5OAF - chains D and E of the 6 polymer chains in the assembly; structure by electron microscopy, 4.06 A resolution (low resolution: residue-level contacts below are approximate; hydrogen-bond / salt-bridge calls are withheld).

[Chain D]
Name: RuvB-like 2
From: Homo sapiens
Notes: EC 3.6.4.12
Reference sequence: Q9Y230 (RUVB2_HUMAN); numbering as in UniProt (aligned over 1-463)
Amino-acid sequence (463 residues; row label = number of the first residue in the row):
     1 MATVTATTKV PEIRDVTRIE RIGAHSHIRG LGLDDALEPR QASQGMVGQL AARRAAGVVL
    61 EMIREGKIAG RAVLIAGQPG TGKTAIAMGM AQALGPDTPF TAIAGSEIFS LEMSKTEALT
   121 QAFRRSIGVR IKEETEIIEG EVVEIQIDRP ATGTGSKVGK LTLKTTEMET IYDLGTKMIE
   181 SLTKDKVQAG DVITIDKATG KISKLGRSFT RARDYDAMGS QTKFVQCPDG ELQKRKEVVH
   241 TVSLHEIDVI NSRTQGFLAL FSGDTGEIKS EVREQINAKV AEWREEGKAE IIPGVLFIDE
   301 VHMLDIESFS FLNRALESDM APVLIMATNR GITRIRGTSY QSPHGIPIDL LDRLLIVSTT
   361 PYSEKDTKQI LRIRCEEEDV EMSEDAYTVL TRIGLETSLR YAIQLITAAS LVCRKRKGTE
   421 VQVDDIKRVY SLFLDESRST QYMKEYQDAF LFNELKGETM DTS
Not modelled in the structure: 1-15, 147-158, 211-221, 450-463
Curated features (UniProtKB/Swiss-Prot):
  - binding site (ATP): Gly-77 to Thr-84
  - modified residue: Ala-2 (N-acetylalanine), Ser-437 (Phosphoserine)
  - cross-link (Glycyl lysine isopeptide (Lys-Gly)): Lys-9 (interchain with G-Cter in SUMO2), Lys-444 (interchain with G-Cter in SUMO2), Lys-456 (interchain with G-Cter in SUMO2)
Ligand contacts:
  - ADP (adenosine-5'-diphosphate), molecule 1: Ala-24, His-25, His-27, Ile-28, Gly-45, Met-46, Val-47, Gln-78, Pro-79, Gly-80, Thr-81, Gly-82, Lys-83, Thr-84, Ala-85, Tyr-362, Ile-370, Ile-373, Arg-374, Leu-399, Arg-400, Ile-403
  - ADP, molecule 2: Arg-314, Glu-317, Arg-353

[Chain E]
Name: RuvB-like 1
From: Homo sapiens
Notes: EC 3.6.4.12
Reference sequence: Q9Y265 (RUVB1_HUMAN); residue numbers follow UniProt; this construct covers 1-456
Amino-acid sequence (456 residues; each row starts with the number of its first residue):
     1 MKIEEVKSTT KTQRIASHSH VKGLGLDESG LAKQAASGLV GQENAREACG VIVELIKSKK
    61 MAGRAVLLAG PPGTGKTALA LAIAQELGSK VPFCPMVGSE VYSTEIKKTE VLMENFRRAI
   121 GLRIKETKEV YEGEVTELTP CETENPMGGY GKTISHVIIG LKTAKGTKQL KLDPSIFESL
   181 QKERVEAGDV IYIEANSGAV KRQGRCDTYA TEFDLEAEEY VPLPKGDVHK KKEIIQDVTL
   241 HDLDVANARP QGGQDILSMM GQLMKPKKTE ITDKLRGEIN KVVNKYIDQG IAELVPGVLF
   301 VDEVHMLDIE CFTYLHRALE SSIAPIVIFA SNRGNCVIRG TEDITSPHGI PLDLLDRVMI
   361 IRTMLYTPQE MKQIIKIRAQ TEGINISEEA LNHLGEIGTK TTLRYSVQLL TPANLLAKIN
   421 GKDSIEKEHV EEISELFYDA KSSAKILADQ QDKYMK
Not modelled in the structure: 1-10, 453-456
Curated features (UniProtKB/Swiss-Prot):
  - binding site (ATP): Gly-70 to Thr-77
  - modified residue: Lys-453 (N6-acetyllysine)
  - cross-link (Glycyl lysine isopeptide (Lys-Gly)): Lys-2 (interchain with G-Cter in SUMO2), Lys-225 (interchain with G-Cter in SUMO1), Lys-445 (interchain with G-Cter in SUMO2)
Ligand contacts: ADP (adenosine-5'-diphosphate): His-18, His-20, Gly-38, Leu-39, Val-40, Pro-71, Pro-72, Gly-73, Thr-74, Gly-75, Lys-76, Thr-77, Ala-78, Asn-332, Tyr-366, Ile-374, Leu-403, Arg-404

[How chain D and chain E interact]
Residue-residue contacts - 114 pairs, chain D then chain E:
  Arg-18(D) / Asn-284(E)
  Arg-18(D) / Ile-287(E)
  Ile-19(D) / Lys-59(E)
  Ile-19(D) / Leu-294(E)
  Glu-20(D) / Ile-323(E)
  Arg-21(D) / Lys-59(E)
  Arg-21(D) / Lys-60(E)
  Arg-21(D) / Met-61(E)
  Arg-21(D) / Ala-62(E)
  Arg-21(D) / Pro-296(E)
  Arg-21(D) / Ser-322(E)
  Arg-21(D) / Ile-323(E)
  Arg-21(D) / Ala-324(E)
  Ile-22(D) / Met-61(E)
  Ile-22(D) / Ala-62(E)
  Ile-22(D) / Ser-322(E)
  Gly-23(D) / Met-61(E)
  Gly-23(D) / Ser-321(E)
  Gly-23(D) / Ser-322(E)
  Ala-24(D) / Glu-320(E)
  His-25(D) / Glu-320(E)
  Ser-26(D) / Ser-322(E)
  Ala-102(D) / Arg-317(E)
  Ala-104(D) / Arg-317(E)
  Ser-106(D) / Thr-109(E)
  Ser-106(D) / Glu-310(E)
  Ser-106(D) / Thr-313(E)
  Glu-107(D) / Lys-107(E)
  Glu-107(D) / Thr-109(E)
  Glu-107(D) / Thr-272(E)
  Glu-107(D) / Tyr-314(E)
  Glu-107(D) / Arg-317(E)
  Phe-109(D) / Lys-107(E)
  Phe-109(D) / Glu-310(E)
  Ser-110(D) / Lys-107(E)
  Ser-110(D) / Lys-267(E)
  Leu-111(D) / Ser-103(E)
  Leu-111(D) / Thr-104(E)
  Glu-112(D) / Lys-267(E)
  Arg-125(D) / Thr-272(E)
  Gln-146(D) / Ile-154(E)
  Lys-186(D) / Asn-196(E)
  Lys-186(D) / Ser-197(E)
  Phe-257(D) / Ala-248(E)
  Phe-257(D) / Pro-250(E)
  Ala-259(D) / Ile-271(E)
  Ala-259(D) / Asp-273(E)
  Leu-260(D) / Asn-247(E)
  Leu-260(D) / Ile-271(E)
  Leu-260(D) / Lys-274(E)
  Phe-261(D) / Ala-248(E)
  Phe-261(D) / Lys-268(E)
  Phe-261(D) / Thr-269(E)
  Phe-261(D) / Ile-271(E)
  Ser-262(D) / Thr-269(E)
  Ser-262(D) / Ile-271(E)
  Asp-299(D) / His-316(E)
  Glu-300(D) / Thr-313(E)
  Glu-300(D) / His-316(E)
  Met-303(D) / Ile-309(E)
  Met-303(D) / Thr-313(E)
  Asn-329(D) / Asp-353(E)
  Arg-334(D) / Thr-341(E)
  Arg-334(D) / Glu-342(E)
  Arg-336(D) / Ile-309(E)
  Arg-336(D) / Glu-310(E)
  Arg-336(D) / Gly-340(E)
  Glu-378(D) / Met-61(E)
  Ser-398(D) / Asp-356(E)
  Arg-400(D) / Glu-320(E)
  Arg-400(D) / Asp-356(E)
  Arg-400(D) / Arg-357(E)
  Gln-404(D) / Arg-64(E)
  Gln-404(D) / Arg-357(E)
  Gln-404(D) / Met-359(E)
  Thr-407(D) / Leu-55(E)
  Thr-407(D) / Met-61(E)
  Thr-407(D) / Arg-64(E)
  Ser-410(D) / Lys-60(E)
  Leu-411(D) / Val-51(E)
  Leu-411(D) / Glu-54(E)
  Leu-411(D) / Leu-55(E)
  Leu-411(D) / Lys-60(E)
  Val-412(D) / Val-51(E)
  Arg-414(D) / Glu-54(E)
  Arg-414(D) / Lys-60(E)
  Lys-415(D) / Gly-30(E)
  Lys-415(D) / Glu-54(E)
  Arg-428(D) / Glu-47(E)
  Leu-432(D) / Asn-44(E)
  Leu-432(D) / Glu-47(E)
  Leu-432(D) / Ala-48(E)
  Leu-432(D) / Val-51(E)
  Phe-433(D) / Ala-48(E)
  Phe-433(D) / Met-359(E)
  Phe-433(D) / Ile-361(E)
  Leu-434(D) / Ile-360(E)
  Leu-434(D) / Arg-362(E)
  Glu-436(D) / Leu-352(E)
  Glu-436(D) / Leu-355(E)
  Glu-436(D) / Asp-356(E)
  Glu-436(D) / Ile-360(E)
  Ser-439(D) / His-348(E)
  Ser-439(D) / Ile-360(E)
  Tyr-442(D) / Arg-362(E)
  Met-443(D) / His-348(E)
  Gln-447(D) / Gly-70(E)
  Gln-447(D) / Pro-71(E)
  Gln-447(D) / Gly-334(E)
  Asp-448(D) / Arg-333(E)
  Asp-448(D) / Gly-334(E)
  Asp-448(D) / Asn-335(E)
  Ala-449(D) / Arg-333(E)
  Ala-449(D) / Asn-335(E)
Other interface residues (no listed pair), chain D (61 interface residues in all): Val-16, Thr-17, Pro-79, Ile-103, Gln-188, Arg-207, Arg-374, Thr-440, Glu-445
Other interface residues (no listed pair), chain E (74 interface residues in all): Glu-28, Ser-29, Lys-152, Ala-195, Glu-270, Asn-280, Cys-311, Pro-325, Asn-332, Cys-336, Pro-347, Val-358

[Overview]
The interface between chain D and chain E involves 61 residues on one side and 74 on the other. Ligands of
chain D: ADP. Bound to chain E: ADP. Curated annotation (UniProt) lists 8 ATP-binding residues on chain D; 8
ATP-binding residues on chain E.
Here chain D is RuvB-like 2 and chain E is RuvB-like 1, both from Homo sapiens. Entry 5OAF (Human Rvb1/Rvb2
heterohexamer in INO80 complex) was determined by electron microscopy.
